Entry 4PJ1 (X-ray diffraction, 3.15 A resolution); this record covers chains B and N of the 28 polymer chains in the assembly.

Chain B (and N):
Molecule: 60 kDa heat shock protein, mitochondrial
From: Homo sapiens
Notes: chain N of this document is another copy of the same molecule, construct and numbering; everything in this record applies to it too
UniProtKB: P10809 (CH60_HUMAN); residues 3-532 here correspond to UniProt positions 27-556 (UniProt number = residue number + 24)
Sequence (558 residues; numbered -25 to 532; the number before each row is that of its first residue; numbers below 1 keep their minus sign (Met-25 is residue -25)):
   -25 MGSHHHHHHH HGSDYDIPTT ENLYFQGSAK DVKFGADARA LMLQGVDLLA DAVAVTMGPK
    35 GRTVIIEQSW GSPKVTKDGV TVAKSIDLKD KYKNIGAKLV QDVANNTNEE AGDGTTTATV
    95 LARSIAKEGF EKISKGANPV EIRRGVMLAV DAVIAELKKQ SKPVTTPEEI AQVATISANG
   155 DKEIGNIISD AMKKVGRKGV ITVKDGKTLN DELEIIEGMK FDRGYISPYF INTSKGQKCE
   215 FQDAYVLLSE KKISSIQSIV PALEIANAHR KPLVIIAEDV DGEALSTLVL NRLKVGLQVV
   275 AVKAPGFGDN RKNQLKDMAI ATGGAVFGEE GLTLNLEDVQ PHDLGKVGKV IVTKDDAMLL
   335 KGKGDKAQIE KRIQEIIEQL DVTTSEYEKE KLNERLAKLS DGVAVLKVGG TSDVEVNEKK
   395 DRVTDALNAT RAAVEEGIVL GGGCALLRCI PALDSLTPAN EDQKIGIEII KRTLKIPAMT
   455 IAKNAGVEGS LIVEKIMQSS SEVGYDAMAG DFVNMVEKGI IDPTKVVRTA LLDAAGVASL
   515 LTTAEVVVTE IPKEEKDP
Unresolved in the structure: -25 to 0, 527-532
Construct notes: expression tag (-25 to 2); engineered mutation Lys323 (Glu347 in P10809)
Small-molecule neighbours:
  - ADP (adenosine-5'-diphosphate): Thr30, Met31, Gly32, Pro33, Lys51, Asp87, Gly88, Thr89, Thr90, Thr91, Ile150, Gly415, Gly416, Gly417, Ile455, Tyr479, Asp480, Ala481, Met482, Ile494, Asp496
  - Mg2+ (MG): Asp87, Ser151, Asp399
Curated features (UniProtKB/Swiss-Prot):
  - binding site (ATP): Lys51, Asp87 to Thr91, Gly416, Asp496
  - modified residue: Lys7 (N6-succinyllysine), Ser43 (Phosphoserine), Ser46 (Phosphoserine), Lys51 (N6-acetyllysine), Lys58 (N6-acetyllysine), Lys63 (N6-acetyllysine), Tyr66 (Phosphotyrosine), Lys67 (N6-acetyllysine), Lys101 (N6-acetyllysine), Lys106 (N6-acetyllysine), Lys109 (N6-acetyllysine), Lys132 (N6-acetyllysine), Lys167 (N6-acetyllysine), Lys178 (N6-acetyllysine), Lys181 (N6-acetyllysine), Lys194 (N6-acetyllysine), Lys212 (N6-acetyllysine), Lys225 (N6-acetyllysine), Lys226 (N6-acetyllysine), Lys245 (N6-acetyllysine) and 11 more in UniProt
  - cross-link: Lys527 (Glycyl lysine isopeptide (Lys-Gly) (interchain with G-Cter in SUMO2))
Reported in the primary citation:
  - mutagenesis - E105A/K109Q/E462A: decreased stability
  - mutagenesis - E105A/K109Q/E462A: unchanged catalytic activity

Chain B / chain N interface:
Contacting residue pairs (18):
  Glu442(B) with Glu462(N)
  Arg446(B) with Gly460(N), hydrogen bond (side chain-backbone); Glu462(N)
  Lys449(B) with Glu462(N), salt bridge
  Gly460(B) with Arg446(N), hydrogen bond (backbone-side chain)
  Val461(B) with Arg446(N)
  Glu462(B) with Glu442(N); Arg446(N), salt bridge; Lys449(N), salt bridge
  Ser464(B) with Ser464(N)
  Leu465(B) with Lys449(N); Glu468(N)
  Glu468(B) with Ser464(N); Leu465(N); Glu468(N)
  Lys469(B) with Glu468(N)
  Gln472(B) with Glu468(N); Gln472(N)
Also at the interface, not in a pair above, chain B (12 interface residues in all): Met471
Also at the interface, not in a pair above, chain N (11 interface residues in all): Val461, Met471

Summary:
12 residues of chain B and 11 residues of chain N are in contact, with 2 hydrogen bonds and 3 salt bridges.
Polar pairs include Lys449(B)-Glu462(N), Glu462(B)-Arg446(N) and Arg446(B)-Gly460(N). Ligands of chain B: ADP
and Mg2+. From the paper: E105A/K109Q/E462A of chain B reduce stability; E105A/K109Q/E462A of chain B leave
catalytic activity unchanged.
Both chains are 60 kDa heat shock protein, mitochondrial (Homo sapiens). Entry 4PJ1 (Crystal structure of the
human mitochondrial chaperonin symmetrical 'football' complex) was determined by X-ray diffraction.
